Entry 7D5Z (X-ray diffraction, 4.20 A resolution (low resolution: residue-level contacts below are approximate; hydrogen-bond / salt-bridge calls are withheld)); this record covers chains M and P of the 4 polymer chains in the assembly.

# Chain M
Name: Envelope glycoprotein H
From: Human gammaherpesvirus 4
Reference sequence: Q3KSQ3 (GH_EBVG); numbering as in UniProt (aligned over 20-679)
Amino-acid sequence (665 residues; row label = number of the first residue in the row):
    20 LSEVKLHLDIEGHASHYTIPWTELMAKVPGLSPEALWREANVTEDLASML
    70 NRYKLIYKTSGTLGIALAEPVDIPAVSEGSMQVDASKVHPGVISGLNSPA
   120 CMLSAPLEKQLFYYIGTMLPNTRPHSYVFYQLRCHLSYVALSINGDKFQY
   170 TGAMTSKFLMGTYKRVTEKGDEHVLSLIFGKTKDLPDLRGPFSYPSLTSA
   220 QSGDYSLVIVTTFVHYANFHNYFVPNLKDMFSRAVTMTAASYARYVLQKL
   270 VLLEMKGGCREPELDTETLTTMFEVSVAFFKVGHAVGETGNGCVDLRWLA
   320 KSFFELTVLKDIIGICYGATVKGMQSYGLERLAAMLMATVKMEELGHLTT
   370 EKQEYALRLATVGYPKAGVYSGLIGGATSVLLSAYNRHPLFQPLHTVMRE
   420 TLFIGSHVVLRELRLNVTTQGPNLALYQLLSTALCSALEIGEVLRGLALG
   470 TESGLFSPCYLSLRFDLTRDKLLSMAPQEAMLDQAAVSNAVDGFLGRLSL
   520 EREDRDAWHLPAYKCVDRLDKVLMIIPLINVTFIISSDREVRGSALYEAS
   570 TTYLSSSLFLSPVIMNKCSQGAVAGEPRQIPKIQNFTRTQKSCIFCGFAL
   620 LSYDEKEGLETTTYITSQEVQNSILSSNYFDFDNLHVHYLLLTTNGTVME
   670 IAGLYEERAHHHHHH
Unresolved in the structure: 675-684
Differences from the reference sequence: expression tag (680-684)
Swiss-Prot annotation at these positions:
  - glycosylation (N-linked (GlcNAc...) asparagine): Asn60, Asn435, Asn549, Asn604, Asn664
Disulfides: Cys120-Cys312, Cys278-Cys335, Cys454-Cys478, Cys534-Cys587, Cys612-Cys615

# Chain P
Name: heavy chain of 1D8
From: Homo sapiens
Amino-acid sequence (470 residues; each row starts with the number of its first residue; numbers below 1 keep their minus sign (Met-18 is residue -18)):
   -18 MGWSCIILFLVATATGVHSEVQLVESGGRVVQPGGSLRLSCVTSGFTFSY
    32 YPIHWVRQGPGKGLEWVTMMSFDGTSDHCISSVKGRFVMSRDNSRNTLYL
    82 EMNKMRLEDTGVYYCARGGWKWPGGAFDVFGPGTVVTVSSASTKGPSVFP
   132 LAPSSKSTSGGTAALGCLVKDYFPEPVTVSWNSGALTSGVHTFPAVLQSS
   182 GLYSLSSVVTVPSSSLGTQTYICNVNHKPSNTKVDKRVEPKSCDKTHTCP
   232 PCPAPELLGGPSVFLFPPKPKDTLMISRTPEVTCVVVDVSHEDPEVKFNW
   282 YVDGVEVHNAKTKPREEQYNSTYRVVSVLTVLHQDWLNGKEYKCKVSNKA
   332 LPAPIEKTISKAKGQPREPQVYTLPPSREEMTKNQVSLTCLVKGFYPSDI
   382 AVEWESNGQPENNYKTTPPVLDSDGSFFLYSKLTVDKSRWQQGNVFSCSV
   432 MHEALHNHYTQKSLSLSPGK
Unresolved in the structure: -18 to 0, 136-141, 221-451
Disulfides: Cys22-Cys96, Cys148-Cys204

# How chain M and chain P interact
Residue-residue contacts (18; chain M residue first):
  Ile92(M) with Lys102(P)
  Pro93(M) with Lys102(P)
  Ala94(M) with Lys102(P); Trp103(P); Pro104(P)
  Val95(M) with Lys102(P); Pro104(P); Gly105(P)
  Gln101(M) with Trp101(P); Gly105(P)
  Thr308(M) with Tyr32(P); Lys102(P)
  Gly309(M) with Tyr32(P)
  Asn310(M) with Tyr32(P); Arg98(P); Trp101(P)
  Gly311(M) with Trp101(P)
  Cys312(M) with Lys102(P)
Other interface residues (no listed pair), chain M (13 interface residues in all): Val90, Glu307, Val313
Other interface residues (no listed pair), chain P (11 interface residues in all): Thr28, Tyr31, Gly100, Asp109

# In short
13 residues of chain M face 11 of chain P across their interface.
Chain M is Envelope glycoprotein H (Human gammaherpesvirus 4) and chain P is heavy chain of 1D8 (Homo
sapiens); the structure, Crystal structure of EBV gH/gL bound with neutralizing antibody 1D8, was determined
by X-ray diffraction.
